Entry 6SEG (electron microscopy, 3.10 A resolution); this record covers chains C and J of the 10 polymer chains in the assembly.

[Chain C]
Protein: Histone H2A type 2-A
Organism: Homo sapiens
UniProt: Q6FI13 (H2A2A_HUMAN); residues 0-129 here correspond to UniProt positions 1-130 (UniProt number = residue number + 1)
Sequence (130 residues; each row starts with the number of its first residue; numbering starts at 0):
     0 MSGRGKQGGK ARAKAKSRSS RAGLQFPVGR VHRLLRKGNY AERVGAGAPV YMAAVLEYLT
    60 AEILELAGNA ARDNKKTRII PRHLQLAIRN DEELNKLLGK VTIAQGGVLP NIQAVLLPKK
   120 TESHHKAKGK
Not modelled in the structure: 0-15, 112-129

[Chain J]
Molecule: 145-nt DNA strand
Organism: synthetic construct
Sequence (145 nucleotides; numbered -72 to 72; the number before each row is that of its first residue; numbers below 1 keep their minus sign (DA-72 is residue -72)):
   -72 ATCGATGTAT ATATCTGACA CGTGCCTGGA GACTAGGGAG TAATCCCCTT GGCGGTTAAA
   -12 ACGCGGGGGA CAGCGCGTAC GTGCGTTTAA GCGGTGCTAG AGCTGTCTAC GACCAATTGA
    48 GCGGCCTCGG CACCGGGATT CTGAT

[Chain C / chain J interface]
Contacting residue pairs (14; chain C residue first):
  Arg29(C) with DC49(J), salt bridge to the phosphate
  Arg35(C) with DA39(J), phosphate contact
  Arg42(C) with DG38(J), hydrogen bond to the sugar; DA39(J), phosphate contact
  Val43(C) with DG38(J), sugar contact; DA39(J), hydrogen bond to the phosphate
  Gly44(C) with DG38(J), phosphate contact
  Ala45(C) with DG38(J), hydrogen bond to the phosphate
  Lys75(C) with DC58(J), phosphate contact; DA59(J), phosphate contact
  Thr76(C) with DG57(J), sugar contact; DC58(J), hydrogen bond to the phosphate
  Arg77(C) with DG57(J), hydrogen bond to the sugar; DC58(J), hydrogen bond to the phosphate
Interface residues without a listed pair, chain C (12 interface residues in all): Pro26, His31, Glu41
Interface residues without a listed pair, chain J (8 interface residues in all): DC37, DG48

[In short]
12 residues of chain C and 8 residues of chain J are in contact; the contacts include 6 hydrogen bonds and 1
salt bridge. Polar pairs include Arg42(C)-DG38(J), Arg77(C)-DG57(J) and Val43(C)-DA39(J).
Here chain C is Histone H2A type 2-A (Homo sapiens) and chain J is a 145-nt DNA strand (synthetic construct).
Entry 6SEG (Class1: CENP-A nucleosome in complex with CENP-C central region) was determined by electron
microscopy (same publication as 6SE0, 6SE6, 6SEE and 6SEF).
